Entry 4Q6O (X-ray diffraction, 1.41 A resolution); this record covers chain A.

== Chain A ==
Molecule: Conserved hypothetical secreted protein
From: Helicobacter pylori
UniProt: O25708 (O25708_HELPY); residue numbers follow UniProt; this construct covers 22-438
Chain sequence (437 residues; numbered 2 to 438; the number before each row is that of its first residue):
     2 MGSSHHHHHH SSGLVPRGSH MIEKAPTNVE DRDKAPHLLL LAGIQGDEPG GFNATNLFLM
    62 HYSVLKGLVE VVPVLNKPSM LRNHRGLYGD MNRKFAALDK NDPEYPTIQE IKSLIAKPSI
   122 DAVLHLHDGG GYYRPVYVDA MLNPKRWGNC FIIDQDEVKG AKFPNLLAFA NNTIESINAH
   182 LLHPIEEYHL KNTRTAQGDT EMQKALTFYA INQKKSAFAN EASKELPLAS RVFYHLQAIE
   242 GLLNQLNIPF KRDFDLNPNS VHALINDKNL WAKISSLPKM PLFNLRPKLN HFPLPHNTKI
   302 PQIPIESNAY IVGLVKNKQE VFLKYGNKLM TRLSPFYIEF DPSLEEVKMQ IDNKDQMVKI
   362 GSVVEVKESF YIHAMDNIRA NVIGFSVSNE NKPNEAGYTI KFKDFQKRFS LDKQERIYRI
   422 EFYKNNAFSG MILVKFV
Not modelled in the structure: 2-21
Construct notes: expression tag (2-21)
Bound ions: Ca2+ site 1: Gln46, Glu49; Ca2+ site 2 near Asp254 (its only coordinating residue here); Ca2+ site 3: Asn382, Val383, Phe386, Glu396
Small-molecule neighbours: 2,6-diaminopimelic acid (API): Asn93, Arg94, His126, His128, Trp148, Ile153, Asp155, Met203, Ala206, Leu207, Thr208, Ala220, Glu222
From the paper describing this entry:
  - Ca2+ coordination: Gln46, Glu49, His128
  - conformationally variable residues (loop rearrangement, side-chain flip): Arg94, Thr196 to Ala206
  - contacts within the chain: Arg94-Glu202 (salt bridge)
  - binding site for 2,6-diaminopimelic acid: Arg94, Met203

== Summary ==
Ligands of chain A: 2,6-diaminopimelic acid. Gln46 and Glu49 form the Ca2+ site 1. Asn382, Val383, Phe386 and
Glu396 coordinate Ca2+ site 3. The paper reports a binding site for 2,6-diaminopimelic acid at Arg94 and
Met203; Ca2+ coordination by Gln46, Glu49 and His128.
Chain A is Conserved hypothetical secreted protein (Helicobacter pylori); the structure, Structural analysis
of the mDAP-bound form of Helicobacter pylori Csd4, a D,L-carboxypeptidase, was determined by X-ray
diffraction together with 4Q6M, 4Q6N, 4Q6P and 4Q6Q from the same study.
